PDB entry 3IFQ | X-ray diffraction, 2.80 A resolution | chains A and C

[Chain A]
Molecule: plakoglobin
Source organism: Homo sapiens
UniProt: P14923 (PLAK_HUMAN); residue numbers follow UniProt; this construct covers 124-676
Chain sequence (553 residues; each row starts with the number of its first residue):
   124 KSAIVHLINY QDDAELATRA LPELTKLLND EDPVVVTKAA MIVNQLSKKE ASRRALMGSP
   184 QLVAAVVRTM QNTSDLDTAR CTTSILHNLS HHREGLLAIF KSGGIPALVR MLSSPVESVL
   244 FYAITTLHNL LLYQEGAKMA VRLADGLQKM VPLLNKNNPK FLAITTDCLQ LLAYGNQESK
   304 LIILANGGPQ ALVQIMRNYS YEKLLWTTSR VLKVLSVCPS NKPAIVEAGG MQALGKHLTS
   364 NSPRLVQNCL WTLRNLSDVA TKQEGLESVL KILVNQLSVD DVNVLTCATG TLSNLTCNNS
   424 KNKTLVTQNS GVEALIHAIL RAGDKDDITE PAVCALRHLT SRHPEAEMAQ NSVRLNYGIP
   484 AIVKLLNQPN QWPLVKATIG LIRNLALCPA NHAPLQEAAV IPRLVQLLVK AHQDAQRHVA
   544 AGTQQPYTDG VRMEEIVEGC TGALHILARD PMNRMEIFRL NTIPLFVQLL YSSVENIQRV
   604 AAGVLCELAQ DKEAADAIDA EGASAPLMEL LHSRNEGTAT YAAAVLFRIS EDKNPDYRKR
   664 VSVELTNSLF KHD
Disordered / not traced: 124-125, 659-660, 674-676
UniProt features mapped onto this chain:
  - modified residue (Phosphoserine): S125, S182, S665
What the authors report for this chain:
  - contacts within the chain: A646-L668, L649-V664

[Chain C]
Molecule: E-cadherin
Source organism: Mus musculus
UniProt: P09803 (CADH1_MOUSE); residues 622-728 here correspond to UniProt positions 778-884 (UniProt number = residue number + 156)
Chain sequence (107 residues; row label = number of the first residue in the row):
   622 LDARPEVTRN DVAPTLMSVP QYRPRPANPD EIGNFIDENL KAADSDPTAP PYDSLLVFDY
   682 EGSGSEAASL SSLNSSESDQ DQDYDYLNEW GNRFKKLADM YGGGEDD
Disordered / not traced: 622-627, 697-701, 726-728
Modified / non-standard residues: S684 (phosphoserine; SEP); S686 (phosphoserine; SEP); S692 (phosphoserine; SEP)
UniProt features mapped onto this chain:
  - modified residue (Phosphoserine): S639, S684, S686, S692

[Interface between chain A and chain C]
Contacting residue pairs (132):
  L139(A) - M721(C)  hydrophobic
  L139(A) - Y722(C)  hydrogen bond (backbone-side chain)
  A140(A) - Y722(C)  hydrogen bond (backbone-side chain)
  R142(A) - M721(C)
  A143(A) - L718(C)  hydrophobic
  A143(A) - M721(C)  hydrophobic
  A143(A) - Y722(C)  hydrophobic
  E146(A) - K717(C)
  K149(A) - R714(C)
  L150(A) - R714(C)
  L150(A) - F715(C)  hydrophobic
  L150(A) - L718(C)  hydrophobic
  D153(A) - R714(C)  salt bridge
  V158(A) - R714(C)
  V158(A) - F715(C)
  K161(A) - W711(C)
  K161(A) - F715(C)
  I165(A) - Y707(C)
  I165(A) - L708(C)  hydrophobic
  I165(A) - F715(C)  hydrophobic
  Q168(A) - Q703(C)
  Q168(A) - D704(C)  hydrogen bond (side chain-backbone)
  Q168(A) - Y705(C)  hydrogen bond (backbone-side chain)
  Q168(A) - Y707(C)  hydrogen bond
  L169(A) - Y705(C)
  L169(A) - Y722(C)  hydrophobic
  H210(A) - N695(C)  hydrogen bond
  F244(A) - L694(C)  hydrophobic
  T248(A) - L694(C)
  H251(A) - L691(C)
  L255(A) - E687(C)
  N281(A) - L694(C)
  K283(A) - S692(C)
  K283(A) - S693(C)
  K283(A) - L694(C)
  F284(A) - L694(C)
  A286(A) - L691(C)
  I287(A) - S692(C)
  D290(A) - A688(C)
  D290(A) - L691(C)
  L294(A) - E687(C)
  Y297(A) - E682(C)
  Y297(A) - G683(C)
  Y297(A) - S684(C)  hydrogen bond (side chain-backbone)
  Y297(A) - G685(C)
  G298(A) - E682(C)  hydrogen bond (backbone-side chain)
  K303(A) - E682(C)  salt bridge
  Y324(A) - S692(C)
  K326(A) - S690(C)  hydrogen bond (side chain-backbone)
  K326(A) - S692(C)
  W329(A) - A688(C)  hydrophobic
  T330(A) - L691(C)
  R333(A) - S686(C)  hydrogen bond (side chain-backbone)
  R333(A) - A688(C)
  K336(A) - Y681(C)
  K336(A) - S686(C)
  V337(A) - E682(C)
  V340(A) - D680(C)
  V340(A) - Y681(C)
  V340(A) - E682(C)
  K345(A) - V678(C)
  K345(A) - F679(C)  hydrogen bond (side chain-backbone)
  W374(A) - Y681(C)  hydrophobic
  R377(A) - F679(C)
  R377(A) - Y681(C)
  N378(A) - F679(C)
  N378(A) - D680(C)  hydrogen bond (side chain-backbone)
  N378(A) - Y681(C)  hydrogen bond (side chain-backbone)
  D381(A) - L676(C)
  D381(A) - V678(C)
  T384(A) - L676(C)
  N417(A) - L676(C)
  N417(A) - L677(C)  hydrogen bond (side chain-backbone)
  T419(A) - D674(C)
  C420(A) - V633(C)  hydrophobic
  C420(A) - D674(C)
  C420(A) - S675(C)  hydrogen bond (side chain-backbone)
  C420(A) - L676(C)  hydrophobic
  N421(A) - V633(C)  hydrogen bond (side chain-backbone)
  N421(A) - A634(C)  hydrogen bond (side chain-backbone)
  N421(A) - P635(C)
  N421(A) - D674(C)  hydrogen bond (backbone-side chain)
  K426(A) - D674(C)  salt bridge
  E453(A) - R630(C)  salt bridge
  E453(A) - L677(C)
  P454(A) - L677(C)  hydrophobic
  C457(A) - S675(C)
  R460(A) - P672(C)
  R460(A) - Y673(C)  hydrogen bond (side chain-backbone)
  R460(A) - D674(C)
  R460(A) - S675(C)  hydrogen bond
  H461(A) - D674(C)
  H461(A) - S675(C)  hydrogen bond (side chain-backbone)
  R465(A) - P635(C)
  R465(A) - M638(C)
  R465(A) - P668(C)  hydrogen bond (side chain-backbone)
  R465(A) - A670(C)  hydrogen bond (side chain-backbone)
  R465(A) - P672(C)  hydrogen bond (side chain-backbone)
  R465(A) - D674(C)  salt bridge
  Q494(A) - R630(C)
  P496(A) - R630(C)
  K499(A) - D632(C)  salt bridge
  G503(A) - P672(C)
  R506(A) - P671(C)  hydrogen bond (side chain-backbone)
  R506(A) - P672(C)
  E561(A) - P671(C)
  H568(A) - D665(C)  salt bridge
  R572(A) - D665(C)  salt bridge
  N599(A) - P671(C)
  N599(A) - Y673(C)
  R602(A) - A670(C)
  C609(A) - L661(C)  hydrophobic
  E639(A) - Y643(C)
  G640(A) - Y643(C)  hydrogen bond (backbone-side chain)
  G640(A) - A664(C)
  T643(A) - Y643(C)
  T643(A) - I657(C)
  T643(A) - N660(C)
  T643(A) - L661(C)
  Y644(A) - L661(C)  hydrophobic
  Y644(A) - A664(C)  hydrogen bond (side chain-backbone)
  Y644(A) - D665(C)  hydrogen bond
  A646(A) - I657(C)  hydrophobic
  A647(A) - I657(C)  hydrophobic
  A647(A) - L661(C)  hydrophobic
  R651(A) - L661(C)
  S665(A) - P650(C)
  S665(A) - I653(C)
  L668(A) - R646(C)  hydrogen bond (backbone-side chain)
  L668(A) - I653(C)  hydrophobic
  L668(A) - I657(C)  hydrophobic
  T669(A) - A648(C)
Other interface residues (no listed pair), chain A (91 interface residues in all): H129, L147, A162, M164, I247, K261, Q293, A296, N371, G413, S416, S464, N507, D552, E558, F650, S671
Other interface residues (no listed pair), chain C (58 interface residues in all): P641, P647, G654, F656

[Overview]
91 residues of chain A face 58 of chain C across their interface, with 29 hydrogen bonds and 8 salt bridges.
Polar contacts include D153(A)-R714(C), K303(A)-E682(C) and K426(A)-D674(C). From the paper: contacts within
the chain involving A646(A), L668(A) and L649(A) among others.
Chain A is plakoglobin (Homo sapiens) and chain C is E-cadherin (Mus musculus); the structure, Interction of
plakoglobin and beta-catenin with desmosomal cadherins, was determined by X-ray diffraction.
